8KFR - chains A and C of the 5 polymer chains in the assembly; structure by X-ray diffraction, 2.10 A resolution.

# Chain A
Protein: Holliday junction resolvase MOC1, chloroplastic
From: Zea mays
UniProtKB: B4FCI7 (B4FCI7_MAIZE); residue numbers follow UniProt; this construct covers 109-271
Amino-acid sequence (163 residues; numbered 109 to 271; the number before each row is that of its first residue):
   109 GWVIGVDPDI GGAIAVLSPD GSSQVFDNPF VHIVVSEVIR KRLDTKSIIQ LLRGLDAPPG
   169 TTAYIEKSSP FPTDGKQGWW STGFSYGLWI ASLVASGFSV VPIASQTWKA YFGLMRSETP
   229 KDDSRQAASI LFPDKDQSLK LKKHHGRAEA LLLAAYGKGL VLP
Bound ions: Ca2+: Asp-115, Asp-117, Glu-257 (shared with 1 residue of chain E)
From the paper describing this entry:
  - Ca2+ coordination: Asp-115, Asp-117, Glu-257
  - binding site for the 25-nt DNA strand: Glu-174
  - mutagenesis - H253K: abolished catalytic activity on HJ
  - mutagenesis - D115N, K229A, H253A, H253D: decreased catalytic activity
  - catalytic residues: Lys-229 (proposed by the authors, not directly observed)

# Chain C
Molecule: 33-nt DNA strand
Sequence (33 nucleotides; each row starts with the number of its first residue):
     1 CAATCGTGGG AGACCTTTGG TCTCCCTGCA GAT
Bound ions: Ca2+: DC26 (shared with 3 residues of chain B)

# How chain A and chain C interact
Contacting residue pairs - 22 pairs, chain A then chain C:
  Val-143(A) / DA11(C)  phosphate contact
  Val-143(A) / DG12(C)  phosphate contact
  Ser-144(A) / DG10(C)  sugar contact
  Ser-144(A) / DA11(C)  hydrogen bond to the phosphate
  Ser-144(A) / DG12(C)  hydrogen bond to the phosphate
  Arg-148(A) / DA11(C)  salt bridge to the phosphate
  Thr-181(A) / DG8(C)  base contact
  Asp-182(A) / DG8(C)  hydrogen bond to the base
  Gly-183(A) / DG8(C)  hydrogen bond to the base
  Gly-183(A) / DG9(C)  phosphate contact
  Lys-184(A) / DG9(C)  hydrogen bond to the phosphate
  Lys-184(A) / DG10(C)  salt bridge to the phosphate
  Gln-185(A) / DG9(C)  hydrogen bond to the base
  Gln-185(A) / DG10(C)  hydrogen bond to the phosphate
  Gln-185(A) / DA11(C)  hydrogen bond to the phosphate
  Gly-186(A) / DG9(C)  hydrogen bond to the base
  Leu-249(A) / DA2(C)  phosphate contact
  Leu-249(A) / DA3(C)  phosphate contact
  Lys-250(A) / DA3(C)  hydrogen bond to the phosphate
  Lys-250(A) / DT4(C)  phosphate contact
  Lys-251(A) / DA2(C)  salt bridge to the phosphate
  Lys-251(A) / DA3(C)  hydrogen bond to the phosphate
Interface residues without a listed pair, chain A (13 interface residues in all): Val-142

# In short
Chain A and chain C form an interface of 13 and 8 residues respectively, with 11 hydrogen bonds and 3 salt
bridges. Polar contacts include Asp-182(A)/DG8(C), Gly-183(A)/DG8(C) and Gln-185(A)/DG9(C). The paper reports
the catalytic residue Lys-229(A); D115N, K229A and H253A of chain A, among others, reduce catalytic activity;
5 substitutions were tested in all.
Here chain A is Holliday junction resolvase MOC1, chloroplastic (Zea mays) and chain C is a 33-nt DNA strand.
Entry 8KFR (Crystal structure of ZmMOC1/nicked Holliday junction/Ca2+ complex) was determined by X-ray
diffraction (same publication as 8KFS, 8KFT, 8KFU, 8KFV and 8KFW).
